3G8S - chains A and P of the 3 polymer chains in the assembly; structure by X-ray diffraction, 3.10 A resolution.

== Chain A ==
Protein: U1 small nuclear ribonucleoprotein A
From: Homo sapiens
Notes: fragment: rna binding domain
UniProt: P09012 (SNRPA_HUMAN); numbering as in UniProt (aligned over 1-98)
Chain sequence (98 residues; row label = number of the first residue in the row):
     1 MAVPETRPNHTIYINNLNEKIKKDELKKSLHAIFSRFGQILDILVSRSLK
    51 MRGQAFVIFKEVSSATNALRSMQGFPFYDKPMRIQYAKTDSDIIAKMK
Not modelled in the structure: 1-6, 97-98
Sequence notes: engineered mutation His31 (Tyr in P09012), Arg36 (Gln in P09012)
UniProt features mapped onto this chain:
  - modified residue: Ala2 (N-acetylalanine), Lys60 (N6-acetyllysine)
  - mutagenesis: Thr11 (T11V: Abolishes RNA binding), Tyr13 (Y13F: Substantially reduces RNA binding), Asn15 (N15V: Abolishes RNA binding), Asn16 (N16V: Substantially reduces RNA binding), Arg52 (R52Q: Abolishes RNA binding)

== Chain P ==
Molecule: Glms ribozyme
Sequence (141 nucleotides; numbered 12 to 141 plus 12 insertion-coded residues; 1 number in that range is skipped by the numbering (no residue carries it; nothing is unmodelled there); the number before each row is that of its first residue; a row labelled like 17A-17L holds insertion residues (17A, then the next letters in order)):
    12 XGCAC
17A-17L CAUUGCACUCCG
    18 GUGCCAGUUGACGAGGUGGGGUUUAUCGAGAUUUCGGCGGAUGACUCCCG
    68 GUUGUUCAUCACAACCGCAAGCUUUUACUUAAAUCAUUAAGGUGACUUAG
   118 UGGACAAAGGUGAAAGUGUGAUGA
Modified positions: GTP (guanosine-5'-triphosphate) at position 12
Bound ions: Mg2+ site 1: C29, G30 (shared with 1 residue of chain E); Mg2+ site 2 near A31 (its only coordinating residue here)
Reported in the primary citation:
  - catalytic residues: G33 (citing earlier work)
  - mutagenesis - G33A: decreased catalytic activity (citing earlier work)

== How chain A and chain P interact ==
Residue-residue contacts - 39 pairs, chain A then chain P:
  Tyr13(A) - G17E(P)  hydrogen bond to the base
  Tyr13(A) - C17F(P)  stacking on the base
  Asn15(A) - U17D(P)  base contact
  Asn15(A) - G17E(P)  base contact
  Asn16(A) - U17D(P)  hydrogen bond to the base
  Asn16(A) - G17E(P)  hydrogen bond to the base
  Glu19(A) - U17C(P)  hydrogen bond to the base
  Glu19(A) - G17E(P)  hydrogen bond to the base
  Lys22(A) - G13(P)  phosphate contact
  Leu44(A) - A17G(P)  base contact
  Ser46(A) - C17K(P)  hydrogen bond to the phosphate
  Arg47(A) - G13(P)  salt bridge to the phosphate
  Ser48(A) - C17K(P)  phosphate contact
  Ser48(A) - G17L(P)  phosphate contact
  Leu49(A) - A17B(P)  base contact
  Leu49(A) - G17L(P)  hydrogen bond to the phosphate
  Lys50(A) - G17E(P)  hydrogen bond to the sugar
  Met51(A) - C17F(P)  sugar contact
  Met51(A) - A17G(P)  sugar contact
  Arg52(A) - A17B(P)  hydrogen bond to the base
  Arg52(A) - U17C(P)  base contact
  Arg52(A) - G17E(P)  hydrogen bond to the base
  Arg52(A) - G17L(P)  salt bridge to the phosphate
  Gly53(A) - G17E(P)  base contact
  Gln54(A) - G17E(P)  base contact
  Phe56(A) - A17G(P)  stacking on the base
  Lys80(A) - U17D(P)  hydrogen bond to the base
  Arg83(A) - U17D(P)  hydrogen bond to the base
  Gln85(A) - C17F(P)  hydrogen bond to the base
  Tyr86(A) - C17F(P)  base contact
  Ala87(A) - C17F(P)  base contact
  Ala87(A) - A17G(P)  base contact
  Lys88(A) - C17F(P)  hydrogen bond to the base
  Thr89(A) - A17G(P)  hydrogen bond to the base
  Thr89(A) - C17H(P)  base contact
  Asp90(A) - C17H(P)  base contact
  Ser91(A) - A17G(P)  hydrogen bond to the base
  Ser91(A) - C17H(P)  base contact
  Asp92(A) - C17H(P)  hydrogen bond to the base
Interface residues without a listed pair, chain A (29 interface residues in all): Thr11, Leu17, Lys20
Interface residues without a listed pair, chain P (11 interface residues in all): C14

== Overview ==
29 residues of chain A and 11 residues of chain P are in contact, with 17 hydrogen bonds, 2 salt bridges and 2
aromatic stacking contacts. Among the polar pairs are Tyr13(A)-G17E(P), Asn16(A)-U17D(P) and Asn16(A)-G17E(P).
UniProt lists 5 mutagenesis sites on chain A. From the paper: the catalytic residue G33(P); G33A of chain P
reduces catalytic activity.
Chain A is U1 small nuclear ribonucleoprotein A (Homo sapiens) and chain P is Glms ribozyme; the structure,
Crystal structure of the pre-cleaved Bacillus anthracis glmS ribozyme, was determined by X-ray diffraction
(same publication as 3L3C, 3G8T, 3G96 and 3G9C).
